PDB entry 8S9U | electron microscopy, 2.77 A resolution | chains D and F of the 7 polymer chains in the assembly

== Chain D ==
Molecule: Cas7-2x
Source organism: Synechocystis sp. PCC 6803
UniProt: Q6ZED3 (Q6ZED3_SYNY3); numbering as in UniProt (aligned over 1-522)
Chain sequence (522 residues; numbered 1 to 522; the number before each row is that of its first residue):
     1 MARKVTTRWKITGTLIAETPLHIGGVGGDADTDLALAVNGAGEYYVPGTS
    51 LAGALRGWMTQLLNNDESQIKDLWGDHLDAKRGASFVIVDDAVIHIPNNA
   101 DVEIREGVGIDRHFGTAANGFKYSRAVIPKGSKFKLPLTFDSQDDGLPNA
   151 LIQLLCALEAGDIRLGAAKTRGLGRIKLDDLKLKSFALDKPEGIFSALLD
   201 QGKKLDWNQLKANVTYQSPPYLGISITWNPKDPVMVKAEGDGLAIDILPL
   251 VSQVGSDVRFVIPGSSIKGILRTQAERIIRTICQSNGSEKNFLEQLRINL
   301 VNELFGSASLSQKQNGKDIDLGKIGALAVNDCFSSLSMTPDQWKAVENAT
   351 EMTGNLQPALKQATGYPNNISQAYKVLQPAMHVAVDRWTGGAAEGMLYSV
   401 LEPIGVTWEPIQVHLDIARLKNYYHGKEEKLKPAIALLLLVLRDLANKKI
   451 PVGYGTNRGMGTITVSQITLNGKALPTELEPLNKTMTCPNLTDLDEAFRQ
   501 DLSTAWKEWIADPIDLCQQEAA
Disordered / not traced: 1, 520-522
Reported in the primary citation:
  - mutagenesis - D29A/D31A/D33A, D241A/D246A: abolished catalytic activity

== Chain F ==
Molecule: Crispr RNA
Source organism: Synechocystis sp. PCC 6803
Sequence (37 nucleotides; numbered 1 to 37; the number before each row is that of its first residue):
     1 ACUGAAACUGUAGUAGAACCAAUCGGGGUCGUCAAUA

== Chain D / chain F interface ==
Contacting residue pairs (113; chain D residue first):
  His22(D) - G16(F)  phosphate contact
  Ile23(D) - G16(F)  phosphate contact
  Gly24(D) - A15(F)  hydrogen bond to the sugar
  Gly24(D) - G16(F)  hydrogen bond to the phosphate
  Gly25(D) - A15(F)  base contact
  Thr49(D) - U14(F)  sugar contact
  Thr49(D) - A15(F)  hydrogen bond to the phosphate
  Ser50(D) - U14(F)  sugar contact
  Ser50(D) - A15(F)  hydrogen bond to the phosphate
  Gly53(D) - U14(F)  hydrogen bond to the base
  Ala54(D) - U14(F)  base contact
  Arg56(D) - A12(F)  hydrogen bond to the phosphate
  Arg56(D) - G13(F)  salt bridge to the phosphate
  Trp74(D) - A12(F)  sugar contact
  Trp74(D) - G13(F)  phosphate contact
  Gly75(D) - A12(F)  sugar contact
  Asp76(D) - U11(F)  sugar contact
  Asp76(D) - A12(F)  sugar contact
  His77(D) - U11(F)  base contact
  His77(D) - A12(F)  hydrogen bond to the sugar
  Gly83(D) - U11(F)  hydrogen bond to the sugar
  Gly83(D) - A12(F)  sugar contact
  Ala84(D) - U11(F)  phosphate contact
  Ala84(D) - A12(F)  phosphate contact
  Ser85(D) - U11(F)  phosphate contact
  Ser85(D) - A12(F)  hydrogen bond to the phosphate
  Glu106(D) - A21(F)  sugar contact
  Gly107(D) - A21(F)  phosphate contact
  Val108(D) - C19(F)  hydrogen bond to the sugar
  Val108(D) - C20(F)  sugar contact
  Val108(D) - A21(F)  hydrogen bond to the phosphate
  Gly109(D) - C19(F)  phosphate contact
  Gly109(D) - C20(F)  phosphate contact
  Ile110(D) - C20(F)  hydrogen bond to the phosphate
  Ile110(D) - A22(F)  sugar contact
  Arg112(D) - C20(F)  salt bridge to the phosphate
  Gly115(D) - U23(F)  sugar contact
  Thr116(D) - U23(F)  sugar contact
  Ala117(D) - A22(F)  base contact
  Phe121(D) - C19(F)  base contact
  Lys122(D) - A21(F)  base contact
  Tyr123(D) - C19(F)  hydrogen bond to the sugar
  Arg125(D) - C19(F)  base contact
  Arg164(D) - U14(F)  base contact
  Gly166(D) - G16(F)  phosphate contact
  Ala167(D) - G16(F)  hydrogen bond to the phosphate
  Ala167(D) - A17(F)  phosphate contact
  Ala168(D) - A17(F)  hydrogen bond to the phosphate
  Lys169(D) - G16(F)  hydrogen bond to the phosphate
  Lys169(D) - A17(F)  salt bridge to the phosphate
  Thr170(D) - A18(F)  hydrogen bond to the phosphate
  Arg171(D) - A18(F)  salt bridge to the phosphate
  Arg171(D) - C19(F)  phosphate contact
  Val236(D) - A21(F)  sugar contact
  Val236(D) - A22(F)  phosphate contact
  Lys237(D) - A21(F)  hydrogen bond to the sugar
  Lys237(D) - A22(F)  hydrogen bond to the phosphate
  Ser265(D) - C20(F)  sugar contact
  Ser265(D) - A21(F)  phosphate contact
  Ser266(D) - C20(F)  hydrogen bond to the phosphate
  Ser266(D) - A21(F)  hydrogen bond to the phosphate
  Lys268(D) - A18(F)  salt bridge to the phosphate
  Lys268(D) - C19(F)  salt bridge to the phosphate
  Gly269(D) - C20(F)  sugar contact
  Ile270(D) - C20(F)  base contact
  Arg272(D) - A18(F)  hydrogen bond to the phosphate
  Arg272(D) - C19(F)  salt bridge to the phosphate
  Thr273(D) - C20(F)  base contact
  Phe292(D) - C19(F)  phosphate contact
  Phe292(D) - C20(F)  phosphate contact
  Leu296(D) - A18(F)  sugar contact
  Leu296(D) - C19(F)  sugar contact
  Phe305(D) - A18(F)  phosphate contact
  Phe305(D) - C19(F)  phosphate contact
  Gly306(D) - A18(F)  sugar contact
  Ser307(D) - A17(F)  hydrogen bond to the sugar
  Ser307(D) - A18(F)  sugar contact
  Ala308(D) - A17(F)  base contact
  Ala308(D) - A18(F)  hydrogen bond to the sugar
  Ser309(D) - G16(F)  base contact
  Ser309(D) - A17(F)  hydrogen bond to the base
  Lys323(D) - A17(F)  hydrogen bond to the sugar
  Ile324(D) - A17(F)  phosphate contact
  Ile324(D) - A18(F)  phosphate contact
  Gly325(D) - A17(F)  phosphate contact
  Gly325(D) - A18(F)  hydrogen bond to the phosphate
  Met381(D) - G27(F)  base contact
  His382(D) - G27(F)  phosphate contact
  Val383(D) - G25(F)  hydrogen bond to the sugar
  Val383(D) - G26(F)  sugar contact
  Val383(D) - G27(F)  hydrogen bond to the phosphate
  Val383(D) - G28(F)  sugar contact
  Ala384(D) - G25(F)  phosphate contact
  Ala384(D) - G26(F)  phosphate contact
  Val385(D) - G26(F)  hydrogen bond to the phosphate
  Arg387(D) - G26(F)  salt bridge to the phosphate
  Gly391(D) - G28(F)  hydrogen bond to the sugar
  Gly391(D) - U29(F)  hydrogen bond to the sugar
  Ala392(D) - G27(F)  base contact
  Ala392(D) - G28(F)  base contact
  Met396(D) - G25(F)  hydrogen bond to the base
  Leu397(D) - G27(F)  base contact
  Tyr398(D) - G25(F)  hydrogen bond to the base
  Gly453(D) - A22(F)  sugar contact
  Tyr454(D) - A22(F)  phosphate contact
  Tyr454(D) - U23(F)  phosphate contact
  Tyr454(D) - C24(F)  base contact
  Gly455(D) - U23(F)  hydrogen bond to the phosphate
  Thr456(D) - U23(F)  hydrogen bond to the phosphate
  Asn457(D) - C24(F)  hydrogen bond to the phosphate
  Arg458(D) - U23(F)  salt bridge to the phosphate
  Arg458(D) - C24(F)  salt bridge to the phosphate
  Arg458(D) - G25(F)  phosphate contact
Also at the interface, not in a pair above, chain D (78 interface residues in all): Val26, Pro47, Pro263, Leu293, Thr389, Gly390
Also at the interface, not in a pair above, chain F (20 interface residues in all): C30

== In short ==
Chain D and chain F form an interface of 78 and 20 residues respectively; the contacts include 37 hydrogen
bonds and 10 salt bridges. Among the polar pairs are Gly53(D)-U14(F), Ser309(D)-A17(F) and Met396(D)-G25(F).
The paper reports that D29A/D31A/D33A and D241A/D246A of chain D abolish catalytic activity.
Here chain D is Cas7-2x and chain F is Crispr RNA, both from Synechocystis sp. PCC 6803. Entry 8S9U
(CRISPR-Cas type III-D effector complex bound to a target RNA) was determined by electron microscopy,
deposited together with 8S9T, 8S9V and 8S9X.
